8D8L - chains a and K of the 35 polymer chains in the assembly; structure by electron microscopy, 2.60 A resolution.

# Chain a
Molecule: 15S ribosomal RNA
Organism: Saccharomyces cerevisiae
Sequence (1713 nucleotides; row label = number of the first residue in the row; numbers below 1 keep their minus sign (U-63 is residue -63)):
   -63 UUUUAUAUAAUAAUAAUAAUAUAUAUAUAUAUAUAUUAUUAUAUUAGUUA
   -13 UAUAAUAAGGAAAAGUAAAAAAUUUAUAAGAAUAUGAUGUUGGUUCAGAU
    37 UAAGCGCUAAAUAAGGACAUGACACAUGCGAAUCAUACGUUUAUUAUUGA
    87 UAAGAUAAUAAAUAUGUGGUGUAAACGUGAGUAAUUUUAUUAGGAAUUAA
   137 UGAACUAUAGAAUAAGCUAAAUACUUAAUAUAUUAUUAUAUAAAAAUAAU
   187 UUAUAUAAUAAAAAGGAUAUAUAUAUAAUAUAUAUUUAUCUAUAGUCAAG
   237 CCAAUAAUGGUUUAGGUAGUAGGUUUAUUAAGAGUUAAACCUAGCCAACG
   287 AUCCAUAAUCGAUAAUGAAAGUUAGAACGAUCACGUUGACUCUGAAAUAU
   337 AGUCAAUAUCUAUAAGAUACAGCAGUGAGGAAUAUUGGACAAUGAUCGAA
   387 AGAUUGAUCCAGUUACUUAUUAGGAUGAUAUAUAAAAAUAUUUUAUUUUA
   437 UUUAUAAAUAUUAAAUAUUUAUAAUAAUAAUAAUAAUAAUAUAUAUAUAU
   487 AAAUUGAUUAAAAAUAAAAUCCAUAAAUAAUUAAAAUAAUGAUAUUAAUU
   537 ACCAUAUAUAUUUUUAUAUGGAUAUAUAUAUUAAUAAUAAUAUUAAUUUU
   587 AUUAUUAUUAAUAAUAUAUUUUAAUAGUCCUGACUAAUAUUUGUGCCAGC
   637 AGUCGCGGUAACACAAAGAGGGCGAGCGUUAAUCAUAAUGGUUUAAAGGA
   687 UCCGUAGAAUGAAUUAUAUAUUAUAAUUUAGAGUUAAUAAAAUAUAAUUA
   737 AAGAAUUAUAAUAGUAAAGAUGAAAUAAUAAUAAUAAUUAUAAGACUAAU
   787 AUAUGUGAAAAUAUUAAUUAAAUAUUAACUGACAUUGAGGGAUUAAAACU
   837 AGAGUAGCGAAACGGAUUCGAUACCCGUGUAGUUCUAGUAGUAAACUAUG
   887 AAUACAAUUAUUUAUAAUAUAUAUUAUAUAUAAAUAAUAAAUGAAAAUGA
   937 AAGUAUUCCACCUGAAGAGUACGUUAGCAAUAAUGAAACUCAAAACAAUA
   987 GACGGUUACAGACUUAAGCAGUGGAGCAUGUUAUUUAAUUCGAUAAUCCA
  1037 CGACUAACCUUACCAUAUUUUGAAUAUUAUAAUAAUUAUUAUAAUUAUUA
  1087 UAUUACAGGCGUUACAUUGUUGUCUUUAGUUCGUGCUGCAAAGUUUUAGA
  1137 UUAAGUUCAUAAACGAACAAAACUCCAUAUAUAUAAUUUUAAUUAUAUAU
  1187 AAUUUUAUAUUAUUUAUUAAUAUAAAGAAAGGAAUUAAGACAAAUCAUAA
  1237 UGAUCCUUAUAAUAUGGGUAAUAGACGUGCUAUAAUAAAAUGAUAAUAAA
  1287 AUUAUAUAAAAUAUAUUUAAUUAUAUUUAAUUAAUAAUAUAAAACAUUUU
  1337 AAUUUUUAAUAUAUUUUUUUAUUAUAUAUUAAUAUGAAUUAUAAUCUGAA
  1387 AUUCGAUUAUAUGAAAAAAGAAUUGCUAGUAAUACGUAAAUUAGUAUGUU
  1437 ACGGUGAAUAUUCUAACUGUUUCGCACUAAUCACUCAUCACGCGUUGAAA
  1487 CAUAUUAUUAUCUUAUUAUUUAUAUAAUAUUUUUUAAUAAAUAUUAAUAA
  1537 UUAUUAAUUUAUAUUUAUUUAUAUCAGAAAUAAUAUGAAUUAAUGCGAAG
  1587 UUGAAAUACAGUUACCGUAGGGGAACCUGCGGUGGGCUUAUAAAUAUCUU
  1637 AAAUAUUCUUACA
Disordered / not traced: -63 to 12, 86-88, 167-171, 211-213, 421-477, 546-549, 564-599, 705-707, 906-910, 1075-1077, 1362-1366, 1529-1535
Ion coordination: Mg2+ site 1 near A33 (its only coordinating residue here); Mg2+ site 2: A55, G115; Mg2+ site 3 near A110 (its only coordinating residue here); Mg2+ site 4: G115, A294; Mg2+ site 5: A116, G117, A294; Mg2+ site 6 near A159 (its only coordinating residue here); Mg2+ site 7: U247, A287, U288; Mg2+ site 8 near U256 (its only coordinating residue here); Mg2+ site 9: G259 (shared with 1 residue of chain Q); Mg2+ site 10 near G270 (its only coordinating residue here); Mg2+ site 11: A312, A313; Mg2+ site 12 near A313 (its only coordinating residue here); 32 more Mg2+ sites not listed

# Chain K
Molecule: 37S ribosomal protein S18, mitochondrial
Organism: Saccharomyces cerevisiae
Reference sequence: P42847 (RT18_YEAST); residues 1-217 here = UniProt positions 1-217
Chain sequence (217 residues; numbered 1 to 217; the number before each row is that of its first residue):
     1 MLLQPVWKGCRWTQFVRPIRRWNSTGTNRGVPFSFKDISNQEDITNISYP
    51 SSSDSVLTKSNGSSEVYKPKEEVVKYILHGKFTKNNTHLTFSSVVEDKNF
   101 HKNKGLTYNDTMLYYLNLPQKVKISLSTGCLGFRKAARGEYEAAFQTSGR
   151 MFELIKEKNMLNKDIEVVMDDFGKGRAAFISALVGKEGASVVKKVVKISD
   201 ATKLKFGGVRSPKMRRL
Disordered / not traced: 1-69, 100-105

# Chain a / chain K interface
Residue-residue contacts (81):
  G739(a) - Phe206(K)  hydrogen bond to the base
  A740(a) - Leu204(K)  hydrogen bond to the sugar
  A740(a) - Lys205(K)  base contact
  A740(a) - Phe206(K)  hydrogen bond to the base
  A740(a) - Gly208(K)  base contact
  A741(a) - Lys203(K)  salt bridge to the phosphate
  A741(a) - Leu204(K)  sugar contact
  A741(a) - Lys205(K)  sugar contact
  A741(a) - Val209(K)  base contact
  U742(a) - Lys203(K)  phosphate contact
  U742(a) - Val209(K)  sugar contact
  U748(a) - Lys121(K)  hydrogen bond to the sugar
  A749(a) - Lys121(K)  sugar contact
  A749(a) - Val122(K)  hydrogen bond to the sugar
  G750(a) - Val122(K)  sugar contact
  G750(a) - Lys123(K)  sugar contact
  G750(a) - Ser125(K)  sugar contact
  A753(a) - Ser127(K)  hydrogen bond to the phosphate
  A753(a) - Gly129(K)  phosphate contact
  A753(a) - Cys130(K)  phosphate contact
  A753(a) - Arg134(K)  salt bridge to the phosphate
  A754(a) - Asn86(K)  hydrogen bond to the phosphate
  A754(a) - His88(K)  phosphate contact
  A754(a) - Ser127(K)  hydrogen bond to the phosphate
  A754(a) - Thr128(K)  phosphate contact
  A754(a) - Gly129(K)  hydrogen bond to the phosphate
  A754(a) - Arg138(K)  salt bridge to the phosphate
  G755(a) - Asn86(K)  hydrogen bond to the phosphate
  G755(a) - His88(K)  salt bridge to the phosphate
  G755(a) - Lys135(K)  base contact
  G755(a) - Arg138(K)  hydrogen bond to the base
  A756(a) - Asn85(K)  hydrogen bond to the phosphate
  A756(a) - Lys135(K)  base contact
  A756(a) - Arg138(K)  base contact
  U757(a) - Lys84(K)  salt bridge to the phosphate
  U757(a) - Asn85(K)  hydrogen bond to the phosphate
  U757(a) - Ala136(K)  base contact
  U757(a) - Arg215(K)  salt bridge to the phosphate
  G758(a) - Arg215(K)  salt bridge to the phosphate
  A759(a) - Ala136(K)  phosphate contact
  A760(a) - Lys135(K)  phosphate contact
  A760(a) - Ala136(K)  phosphate contact
  A761(a) - Lys135(K)  salt bridge to the phosphate
  U771(a) - His88(K)  base contact
  A772(a) - Lys81(K)  phosphate contact
  A772(a) - His88(K)  sugar contact
  A772(a) - Thr90(K)  base contact
  A773(a) - His79(K)  sugar contact
  A773(a) - Lys81(K)  salt bridge to the phosphate
  A773(a) - Val122(K)  base contact
  A773(a) - Asp170(K)  phosphate contact
  U774(a) - Gln120(K)  sugar contact
  G780(a) - Val209(K)  base contact
  C782(a) - Phe206(K)  base contact
  C782(a) - Gly207(K)  sugar contact
  C782(a) - Gly208(K)  hydrogen bond to the base
  U783(a) - Phe206(K)  sugar contact
  U783(a) - Gly207(K)  sugar contact
  A784(a) - Phe206(K)  stacking on the base
  G843(a) - Val209(K)  sugar contact
  G843(a) - Arg210(K)  hydrogen bond to the sugar
  C844(a) - Arg210(K)  sugar contact
  C844(a) - Ser211(K)  sugar contact
  C844(a) - Pro212(K)  phosphate contact
  C844(a) - Lys213(K)  phosphate contact
  G845(a) - Pro212(K)  phosphate contact
  G845(a) - Lys213(K)  hydrogen bond to the phosphate
  A846(a) - Lys213(K)  salt bridge to the phosphate
  C860(a) - Arg216(K)  hydrogen bond to the sugar
  C861(a) - Arg215(K)  hydrogen bond to the phosphate
  C861(a) - Arg216(K)  salt bridge to the phosphate
  C861(a) - Leu217(K)  sugar contact
  C862(a) - Arg215(K)  salt bridge to the phosphate
  U1598(a) - Arg216(K)  hydrogen bond to the base
  U1598(a) - Leu217(K)  sugar contact
  U1614(a) - Lys213(K)  phosphate contact
  U1614(a) - Arg216(K)  salt bridge to the phosphate
  G1615(a) - Lys213(K)  salt bridge to the phosphate
  G1615(a) - Arg216(K)  salt bridge to the phosphate
  C1616(a) - Arg210(K)  salt bridge to the phosphate
  G1617(a) - Arg210(K)  salt bridge to the phosphate
Also at the interface, not in a pair above, chain a (40 interface residues in all): A752, A776, A781, A842
Also at the interface, not in a pair above, chain K (38 interface residues in all): Ser92, Asn117, Met214

# Summary
Chain a and chain K form an interface of 40 and 38 residues respectively, with 19 hydrogen bonds, 17 salt
bridges and 1 aromatic stacking contact. Polar contacts include G739(a)-Phe206(K), A740(a)-Phe206(K) and
G755(a)-Arg138(K). A55(a) and G115(a) form the Mg2+ site 2.
Here chain a is 15S ribosomal RNA and chain K is 37S ribosomal protein S18, mitochondrial, both from
Saccharomyces cerevisiae. Entry 8D8L (Yeast mitochondrial small subunit assembly intermediate (State 3)) was
determined by electron microscopy, deposited together with 8D8J and 8D8K.
